5FQ7 - chains B and F of the 10 polymer chains in the assembly; structure by X-ray diffraction, 3.40 A resolution.

== Chain B ==
Protein: BT_2264
Organism: Bacteroides thetaiotaomicron
Reference sequence: Q8A5H5 (Q8A5H5_BACTN); residues 1-984 here = UniProt positions 1-984
Chain sequence (984 residues; numbered 1 to 984; the number before each row is that of its first residue):
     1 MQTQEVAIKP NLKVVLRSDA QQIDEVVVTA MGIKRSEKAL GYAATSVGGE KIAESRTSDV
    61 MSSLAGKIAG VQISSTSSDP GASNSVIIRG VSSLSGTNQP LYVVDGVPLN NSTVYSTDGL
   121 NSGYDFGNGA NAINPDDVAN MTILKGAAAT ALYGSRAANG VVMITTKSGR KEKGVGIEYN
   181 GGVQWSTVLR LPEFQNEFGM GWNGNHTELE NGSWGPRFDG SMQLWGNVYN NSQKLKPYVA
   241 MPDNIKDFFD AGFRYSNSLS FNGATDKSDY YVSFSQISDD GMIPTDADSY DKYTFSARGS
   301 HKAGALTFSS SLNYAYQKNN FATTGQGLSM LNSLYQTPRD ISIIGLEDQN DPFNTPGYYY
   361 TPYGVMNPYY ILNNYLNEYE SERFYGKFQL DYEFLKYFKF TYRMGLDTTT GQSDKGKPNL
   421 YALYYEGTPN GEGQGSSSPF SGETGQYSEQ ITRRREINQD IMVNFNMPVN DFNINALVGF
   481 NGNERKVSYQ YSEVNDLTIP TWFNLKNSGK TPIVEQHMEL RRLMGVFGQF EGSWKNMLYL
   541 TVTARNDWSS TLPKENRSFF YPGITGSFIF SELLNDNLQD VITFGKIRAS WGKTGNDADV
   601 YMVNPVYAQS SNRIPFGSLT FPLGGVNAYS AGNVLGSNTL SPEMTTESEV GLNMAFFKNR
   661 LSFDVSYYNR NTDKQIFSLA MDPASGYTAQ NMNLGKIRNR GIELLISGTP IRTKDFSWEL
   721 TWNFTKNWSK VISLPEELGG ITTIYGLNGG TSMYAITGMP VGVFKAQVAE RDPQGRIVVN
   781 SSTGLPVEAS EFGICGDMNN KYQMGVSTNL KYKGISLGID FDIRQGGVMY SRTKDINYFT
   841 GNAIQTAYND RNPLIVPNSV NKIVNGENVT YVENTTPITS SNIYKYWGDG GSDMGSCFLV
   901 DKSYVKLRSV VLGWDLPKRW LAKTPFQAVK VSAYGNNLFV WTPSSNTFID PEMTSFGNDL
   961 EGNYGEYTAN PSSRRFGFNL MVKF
Disordered / not traced: 1-36, 573-577
Metal / ion sites: Na+ site 1: Asp280, Gly281, Ile283, Thr285, Asp288; Mg2+: Ala631, Asn633 (shared with 1 residue of chain A); Na+ site 2 near Asp850 (its only coordinating residue here)

== Chain F ==
Protein: BT_2261
Organism: Bacteroides thetaiotaomicron
Reference sequence: Q8A5H8 (Q8A5H8_BACTN); residues 1-148 here correspond to UniProt positions 19-166 (UniProt number = residue number + 18)
Chain sequence (148 residues; row label = number of the first residue in the row):
     1 CDNDTEPGGT AVEKMAGDWW VTVNAFIDGK EVEDPFGAGH LQMSTYNTAS NSETEMWLDD
    61 LGNFWEYKLK VNVNYAARTF STTGFVDNVT YESKVKITDG KVLEKAATTP SGMPADSIVY
   121 MVQFDDDEDG LTYKVSGFRR TGFPADDF
Disordered / not traced: 1-3

== Interface between chain B and chain F ==
Contacting residue pairs (49):
  Glu193(B) with Asp4(F); Thr5(F), hydrogen bond
  Gly204(B) with Gly142(F)
  Asn205(B) with Arg140(F), hydrogen bond; Gly142(F)
  His206(B) with Gly142(F), hydrogen bond (backbone-backbone); Phe143(F); Pro144(F)
  Pro216(B) with Thr141(F); Phe143(F), hydrophobic
  Arg217(B) with Arg139(F)
  Asp219(B) with Met113(F); Phe143(F)
  Ser221(B) with Met113(F)
  Gln223(B) with Phe143(F)
  Ile844(B) with Thr5(F); Pro7(F)
  Ala847(B) with Pro7(F)
  Tyr848(B) with Pro7(F); Gly8(F); Gly9(F); Thr10(F); Glu13(F)
  Asn849(B) with Thr10(F), hydrogen bond; Glu13(F)
  Asp850(B) with Glu13(F); Lys14(F), salt bridge
  Asn852(B) with Glu13(F); Ala16(F), hydrogen bond (side chain-backbone); Gly17(F); Arg139(F), hydrogen bond
  Pro853(B) with Ala16(F); Gly17(F); Tyr46(F)
  Leu854(B) with Asn47(F)
  Ile855(B) with Tyr46(F), hydrophobic; Asn47(F), hydrogen bond (backbone-side chain); Ala49(F), hydrophobic; Trp57(F)
  Pro857(B) with Ala49(F); Asn51(F)
  Asn858(B) with Ala49(F)
  Ser859(B) with Ala49(F)
  Glu873(B) with Lys70(F), salt bridge
  Asn874(B) with Ala49(F)
  Thr875(B) with Trp57(F); Lys68(F), hydrogen bond (backbone-side chain)
  Pro877(B) with Tyr46(F)
  Ser880(B) with Asp18(F), hydrogen bond
Other interface residues (no listed pair), chain B (30 interface residues in all): Tyr238, Gln845, Val856, Thr947
Other interface residues (no listed pair), chain F (27 interface residues in all): Thr45, Ser50

== In short ==
The interface between chain B and chain F involves 30 residues on one side and 27 on the other, with 9
hydrogen bonds and 2 salt bridges. Among the polar pairs are Asp850(B)-Lys14(F), Glu873(B)-Lys70(F) and
Glu193(B)-Thr5(F). Ala631(B) and Asn633(B) coordinate Mg2+.
Here chain B is BT_2264 and chain F is BT_2261, both from Bacteroides thetaiotaomicron. Entry 5FQ7 (Crystal
structure of the SusCD complex BT2261-2264 from Bacteroides thetaiotaomicron) was determined by X-ray
diffraction together with 5FQ6, 5FQ8 and 5T4Y from the same study.
